2O01 - chains D and L of the 17 polymer chains in the assembly; structure by X-ray diffraction, 3.40 A resolution.

[Chain D]
Name: Photosystem I reaction center subunit II, chloroplast
Source organism: Spinacia oleracea
Reference sequence: P12353 (PSAD_SPIOL); residues 19-156 here correspond to UniProt positions 75-212 (UniProt number = residue number + 56)
Amino-acid sequence (138 residues; numbered 19 to 156; the number before each row is that of its first residue):
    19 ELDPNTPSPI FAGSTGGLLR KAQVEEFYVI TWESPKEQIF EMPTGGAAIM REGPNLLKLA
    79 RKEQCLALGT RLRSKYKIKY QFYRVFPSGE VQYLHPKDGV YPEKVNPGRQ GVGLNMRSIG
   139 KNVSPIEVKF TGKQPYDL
Swiss-Prot annotation at these positions:
  - region: Arg89 to Lys97 (Ferredoxin and ferredoxin-oxidoreductase binding)

[Chain L]
Name: Photosystem I reaction center subunit XI, chloroplast
Source organism: Spinacia oleracea
Reference sequence: Q41385 (PSAL_SPIOL); residues 5-168 here correspond to UniProt positions 53-216 (UniProt number = residue number + 48)
Amino-acid sequence (164 residues; each row starts with the number of its first residue):
     5 KPTYQVIQPL NGDPFIGGLE TPVTSSPLIA WYLSNLPAYR TAVNPLLRGV EVGLAHGFLL
    65 VGPFVKAGPL RNTEYAGAAG SLAAAGLVVI LSMCLTMYGI ASFKEGEPSI APALTLTGRK
   125 KQPDQLQSAD GWAKFTGGFF FGGVSGVTWA CFLMYVLDLP YYFK
Bound ions: chlorophyll a Mg near His60 (its only coordinating residue here)
Residues lining bound ligands:
  - chlorophyll a (CLA), molecule 1: Gly22, Leu23, Thr25, Pro26, Val27, Thr28, Leu37
  - chlorophyll a (CLA), molecule 2: Leu32, Ile33, Tyr36
  - chlorophyll a (CLA), molecule 3: Trp35, Tyr36, Asn39, Leu40, Glu55, Leu58, Ala59, Trp153
  - chlorophyll a (CLA), molecule 4: Tyr36, Leu40, Pro41, Glu55, Val56, Ala59, His60, Leu63, Leu64
  - chlorophyll a (CLA), molecule 5: Phe62, Leu63, Leu64, Val65, Gly66, Pro67, Met158, Tyr159, Leu161, Pro164, Tyr165
  - chlorophyll a (CLA), molecule 6: Pro73, Ala87, Gly90, Leu91, Val93

[Chain D / chain L interface]
Contacting residue pairs (22):
  Glu19(D) with Asn15(L)
  Asn23(D) with Asp17(L), hydrogen bond; Pro18(L)
  Pro25(D) with Phe19(L), hydrophobic
  Pro27(D) with Phe19(L)
  Ile28(D) with Phe19(L), hydrophobic
  Phe29(D) with Pro18(L); Phe19(L), hydrophobic
  Ala30(D) with Gln12(L); Pro13(L); Pro18(L), hydrogen bond (backbone-backbone)
  Gly31(D) with Pro13(L); Leu23(L)
  Ser32(D) with Leu23(L)
  Thr33(D) with Gly21(L); Leu23(L)
  Leu36(D) with Phe19(L); Gly21(L), hydrogen bond (backbone-backbone)
  Leu75(D) with Asp17(L); Phe19(L), hydrophobic
  Lys76(D) with Asp17(L), salt bridge; Ile20(L)
Other interface residues (no listed pair), chain D (16 interface residues in all): Leu20, Gly35, Leu37
Other interface residues (no listed pair), chain L (12 interface residues in all): Ile11, Gly16, Gly22

[Overview]
16 residues of chain D and 12 residues of chain L are in contact, with 3 hydrogen bonds and 1 salt bridge.
Among the polar pairs are Lys76(D)-Asp17(L), Asn23(D)-Asp17(L) and Ala30(D)-Pro18(L). Ligands of chain L: 6
copies of chlorophyll a.
Chain D is Photosystem I reaction center subunit II, chloroplast and chain L is Photosystem I reaction center
subunit XI, chloroplast, both from Spinacia oleracea; the structure, The Structure of a plant photosystem I
supercomplex at 3.4 Angstrom resolution, was determined by X-ray diffraction.
